5N8N - chains A and P of the 30 polymer chains in the assembly; structure by electron microscopy, 3.28 A resolution.

[Chain A]
Protein: Type VI secretion protein, family
Source organism: Pseudomonas aeruginosa
Reference sequence: A0A072ZG09 (A0A072ZG09_PSEAI); residue numbers follow UniProt; this construct covers 4-135
Chain sequence (132 residues; each row starts with the number of its first residue):
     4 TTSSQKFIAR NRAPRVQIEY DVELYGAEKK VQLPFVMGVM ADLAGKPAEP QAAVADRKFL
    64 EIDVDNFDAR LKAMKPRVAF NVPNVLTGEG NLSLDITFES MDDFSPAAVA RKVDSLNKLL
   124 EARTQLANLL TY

[Chain P]
Protein: EvpB family type VI secretion protein
Source organism: Pseudomonas aeruginosa
Reference sequence: A0A0E1AL03 (A0A0E1AL03_PSEAI); numbering as in UniProt (aligned over 38-498)
Chain sequence (461 residues; row label = number of the first residue in the row):
    38 REAVETAVRT LAEHALEQTS LISNDAIKSI ESIIAALDAK LTAQVNLIMH HADFQQLESA
    98 WRGLHYLVNN TETDEQLKIR VLNISKPELH KTLKKFKGTT WDQSPIFKKL YEEEYGQFGG
   158 EPYGCLVGDY YFDQSPPDVE LLGEMAKISA AMHAPFISAA SPTVMGMGSW QELSNPRDLT
   218 KIFTTPEYAG WRSLRESEDS RYIGLTMPRF LARLPYGAKT DPVEEFAFEE ETDGADSSKY
   278 AWANSAYAMA VNINRSFKLY GWCSRIRGVE SGGEVQGLPA HTFPTDDGGV DMKCPTEIAI
   338 SDRREAELAK NGFMPLLHKK NTDFAAFIGA QSLQKPAEYD DPDATANANL AARLPYLFAT
   398 CRFAHYLKCI VRDKIGSFKE KDEMQRWLQD WILNYVDGDP AHSTETTKAQ HPLAAAEVVV
   458 EEVEGNPGYY NSKFFLRPHY QLEGLTVSLR LVSKLPSAKE A

[Chain A / chain P interface]
Contacting residue pairs (55; chain A residue first):
  Thr4(A) with Glu235(P)
  Ser6(A) with Asp236(P)
  Ser7(A) with Trp138(P); Lys184(P), hydrogen bond (side chain-backbone); Ala187(P); Ala188(P); Asp236(P), hydrogen bond (backbone-side chain)
  Gln8(A) with Ala187(P), hydrogen bond (side chain-backbone); Ala188(P); His190(P); Tyr239(P), hydrogen bond
  Phe10(A) with Thr136(P); Trp138(P); Asp139(P)
  Ile11(A) with Trp138(P), hydrophobic; Asp139(P); Phe144(P), hydrophobic; Tyr148(P)
  Arg15(A) with Asp139(P), salt bridge; Gln140(P)
  Pro17(A) with Tyr148(P); Lys405(P)
  Arg18(A) with Tyr466(P)
  Val19(A) with Lys405(P), hydrogen bond (backbone-side chain); Val408(P), hydrophobic; Arg409(P)
  Ile21(A) with Tyr152(P); His190(P), hydrogen bond (backbone-side chain); Ala401(P); Leu404(P), hydrophobic; Lys405(P)
  Tyr23(A) with Arg238(P); Tyr239(P); Ala388(P)
  Val25(A) with Arg238(P); Asn384(P); Ala385(P), hydrophobic; Ala388(P), hydrophobic
  Glu26(A) with Asn384(P), hydrogen bond (backbone-side chain)
  Leu27(A) with Tyr376(P); Ala381(P), hydrophobic
  Tyr28(A) with Asp380(P); Asn384(P)
  Ala30(A) with Tyr376(P); Asp377(P)
  Glu31(A) with Tyr376(P); Asp377(P), hydrogen bond (backbone-backbone)
  Lys32(A) with Ala374(P); Glu375(P); Tyr376(P)
  Lys33(A) with Glu375(P), hydrogen bond (backbone-backbone)
  Asp66(A) with Lys218(P), salt bridge
  Val67(A) with Arg214(P)
  Asp68(A) with Arg214(P), salt bridge; Lys218(P), salt bridge
Interface residues without a listed pair, chain A (28 interface residues in all): Thr5, Glu22, Gln35, Glu64, Asn69
Interface residues without a listed pair, chain P (40 interface residues in all): Ala183, Glu233, Ser234, Asp378, Leu394, Thr397, Ile412, Phe472

[Overview]
The interface between chain A and chain P involves 28 residues on one side and 40 on the other, with 9
hydrogen bonds and 4 salt bridges. Polar pairs include Arg15(A)-Asp139(P), Asp66(A)-Lys218(P) and
Asp68(A)-Arg214(P).
Here chain A is Type VI secretion protein, family and chain P is EvpB family type VI secretion protein, both
from Pseudomonas aeruginosa. Entry 5N8N (Contracted sheath of a Pseudomonas aeruginosa type six secretion
system consisting of TssB1 and TssC1) was determined by electron microscopy.
